8QXS - chains Q and R of the 21 polymer chains in the assembly; structure by electron microscopy, 3.12 A resolution.

# Chain Q (and R)
Protein: Co-chaperonin GroES
Organism: Escherichia coli BL21(DE3)
Notes: chain R of this document is another copy of the same molecule, construct and numbering; everything in this record applies to it too
UniProt: P0A6F9 (CH10_ECOLI); residue numbers follow UniProt; this construct covers 1-97
Sequence (97 residues; row label = number of the first residue in the row):
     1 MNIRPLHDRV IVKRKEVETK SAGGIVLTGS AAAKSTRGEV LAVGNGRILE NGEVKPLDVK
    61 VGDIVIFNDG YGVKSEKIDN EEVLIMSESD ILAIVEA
Not modelled in the structure: 1, 97
UniProt features mapped onto this chain:
  - modified residue: Lys-34 (N6-succinyllysine)

# Chain Q / chain R interface
Pairs across the interface (31; chain Q residue first):
  Thr-36(Q) with Glu-76(R), hydrogen bond
  Arg-37(Q) with Glu-76(R), salt bridge; Lys-77(R), hydrogen bond (side chain-backbone); Ile-78(R)
  Leu-49(Q) with Asn-51(R)
  Asn-51(Q) with Asn-51(R)
  Glu-53(Q) with Asn-51(R)
  Lys-55(Q) with Gly-52(R)
  Asp-58(Q) with Leu-6(R); His-7(R), salt bridge
  Val-59(Q) with Leu-6(R), hydrophobic
  Ile-66(Q) with Ile-3(R), hydrophobic; Glu-76(R)
  Asn-68(Q) with Lys-74(R)
  Glu-88(Q) with His-7(R), salt bridge
  Ser-89(Q) with Arg-9(R), hydrogen bond (backbone-side chain)
  Ile-91(Q) with Leu-6(R), hydrophobic; Arg-9(R), hydrogen bond (backbone-side chain)
  Leu-92(Q) with Pro-5(R); Leu-6(R); Arg-9(R), hydrogen bond (backbone-side chain); Lys-74(R); Ile-85(R), hydrophobic
  Ala-93(Q) with Ile-3(R), hydrophobic; Arg-4(R); Pro-5(R), hydrophobic
  Ile-94(Q) with Ile-3(R); Arg-4(R), hydrogen bond (backbone-backbone)
  Val-95(Q) with Asn-2(R); Ile-3(R), hydrophobic
  Glu-96(Q) with Asn-2(R), hydrogen bond (backbone-backbone)
Interface residues without a listed pair, chain Q (19 interface residues in all): Ala-22
Interface residues without a listed pair, chain R (17 interface residues in all): Ile-48, Glu-50, Asn-80

# Overview
Chain Q and chain R form an interface of 19 and 17 residues respectively, with 7 hydrogen bonds and 3 salt
bridges. Polar contacts include Arg-37(Q)/Glu-76(R), Asp-58(Q)/His-7(R) and Glu-88(Q)/His-7(R).
Both chains are Co-chaperonin GroES (Escherichia coli BL21(DE3)). Entry 8QXS (CryoEM structure of a
GroEL14-GroES7 complex in presence of ADP-BeFx with wide GroEL7 trans ring conformation) was determined by
electron microscopy (same publication as 8P4M, 8P4N, 8P4O, 8P4R, 8QXT, 8QXU and 8QXV).
